PDB entry 6KW4 | electron microscopy, 7.55 A resolution (low resolution: residue-level contacts below are approximate; hydrogen-bond / salt-bridge calls are withheld) | chains Q and W of the 28 polymer chains in the assembly

[Chain Q]
Protein: Histone H3.2
Organism: Xenopus laevis
UniProt: P84233 (H32_XENLA); residues 0-135 here correspond to UniProt positions 1-136 (UniProt number = residue number + 1)
Amino-acid sequence (136 residues; row label = number of the first residue in the row; numbering starts at 0):
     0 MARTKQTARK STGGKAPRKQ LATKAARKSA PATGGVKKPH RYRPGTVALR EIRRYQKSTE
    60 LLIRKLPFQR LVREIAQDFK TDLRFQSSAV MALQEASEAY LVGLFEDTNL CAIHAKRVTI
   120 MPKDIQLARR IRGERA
Disordered / not traced: 0-39, 135
UniProt features mapped onto this chain:
  - modified residue: Arg-2 (Asymmetric dimethylarginine), Thr-3 (Phosphothreonine), Lys-4 (Allysine), Gln-5 (5-glutamyl dopamine), Thr-6 (Phosphothreonine), Arg-8 (Citrulline), Lys-9 (N6,N6,N6-trimethyllysine), Ser-10 (ADP-ribosylserine), Thr-11 (Phosphothreonine), Lys-14 (N6-(2-hydroxyisobutyryl)lysine), Arg-17 (Asymmetric dimethylarginine), Lys-18 (N6-(2-hydroxyisobutyryl)lysine), Lys-23 (N6-(2-hydroxyisobutyryl)lysine), Arg-26 (Citrulline), Lys-27 (N6,N6,N6-trimethyllysine), Ser-28 (ADP-ribosylserine), Lys-36 (N6,N6,N6-trimethyllysine), Lys-37 (N6-methyllysine), Tyr-41 (Phosphotyrosine), Lys-56 (N6,N6,N6-trimethyllysine) and 8 more in UniProt
  - lipidation: Cys-110 (S-palmitoyl cysteine)

[Chain W]
Molecule: DNA 167
Organism: Saccharomyces cerevisiae S288C
Notes: EC 3.6.4.12
Sequence (167 nucleotides; row label = number of the first residue in the row):
     1 CTAGTACTTC TCGACAAGCT TCAGGATGTA TATATCTGAC ACGTGCCTGG AGACTAGGGA
    61 GTAATCCCCT TGGCGGTTAA AACGCGGGGG ACAGCGCGTA CGTGCGTTTA AGCGGTGCTA
   121 GAGCTGTCTA CGACCAATTG AGCGGCCTCG GCACCGGGAT TCTCATC
Disordered / not traced: 1-10, 167

[How chain Q and chain W interact]
Residue-residue contacts (21; chain Q residue first):
  Arg-40(Q) / DG102(W)
  Arg-40(Q) / DT103(W)
  Arg-40(Q) / DG104(W)
  Tyr-41(Q) / DT103(W)
  Tyr-41(Q) / DG104(W)
  Arg-42(Q) / DG102(W)
  Arg-42(Q) / DT103(W)
  Pro-43(Q) / DG102(W)
  Pro-43(Q) / DT103(W)
  Gly-44(Q) / DG102(W)
  Gly-44(Q) / DT103(W)
  Thr-45(Q) / DT103(W)
  Val-46(Q) / DT103(W)
  Arg-63(Q) / DA111(W)
  Arg-63(Q) / DG112(W)
  Lys-64(Q) / DG112(W)
  Leu-65(Q) / DG112(W)
  Pro-66(Q) / DA111(W)
  Arg-69(Q) / DA111(W)
  Arg-83(Q) / DA120(W)
  Arg-83(Q) / DG121(W)
Other interface residues (no listed pair), chain Q (14 interface residues in all): Asp-81

[Summary]
The interface between chain Q and chain W involves 14 residues on one side and 7 on the other.
Chain Q is Histone H3.2 (Xenopus laevis) and chain W is DNA 167 (Saccharomyces cerevisiae S288C); the
structure, The ClassB RSC-Nucleosome Complex, was determined by electron microscopy together with 6K15 and
6KW3 from the same study.
